2N83 - chains A and B; structure by solution NMR.

[Chain A]
Protein: Tumor necrosis factor receptor superfamily member 16
From: Homo sapiens
UniProtKB: P08138 (TNR16_HUMAN); residue numbers follow UniProt; this construct covers 330-427
Amino-acid sequence (98 residues; numbered 330 to 427; the number before each row is that of its first residue):
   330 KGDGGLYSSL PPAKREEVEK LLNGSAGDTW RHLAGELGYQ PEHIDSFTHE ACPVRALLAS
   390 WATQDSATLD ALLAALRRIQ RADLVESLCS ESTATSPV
Not modelled in the structure: 330-333
UniProt features mapped onto this chain:
  - mutagenesis: Lys-343 (K343A: Decreased interaction with ARHGDIA), Asp-412 (D412A: Decreased interaction with ARHGDIA), Glu-420 (E420A: Decreased interaction with ARHGDIA)

[Chain B]
Protein: Receptor-interacting serine/threonine-protein kinase 2
From: Homo sapiens
Notes: EC 2.7.11.1, 2.7.10.2
UniProtKB: O43353 (RIPK2_HUMAN); numbering as in UniProt (aligned over 434-539)
Amino-acid sequence (106 residues; numbered 434 to 539; the number before each row is that of its first residue):
   434 GIAQQWIQSK REDIVNQMTE ACLNQSLDAL LSRDLIMKED YELVSTKPTR TSKVRQLLDT
   494 TDIQGEEFAK VIVQKLKDNK QMGLQPYPEI LVVSRSPSLN LLQNKS
Not modelled in the structure: 434

[How chain A and chain B interact]
Residue-residue contacts - 56 pairs, chain A then chain B:
  Gly-334(A) with Leu-534(B)
  Leu-339(A) with Leu-532(B); Asn-533(B); Leu-534(B)
  Pro-340(A) with Gln-536(B)
  Lys-343(A) with Ser-531(B); Leu-532(B); Asn-533(B)
  Val-347(A) with Leu-532(B)
  Ala-355(A) with Ile-496(B)
  Asp-357(A) with Ile-496(B)
  Arg-360(A) with Met-470(B)
  His-361(A) with Asp-467(B); Leu-468(B); Ile-496(B); Gln-497(B); Glu-500(B)
  Gly-364(A) with Asp-467(B)
  Glu-365(A) with Arg-466(B); Asp-467(B)
  Pro-370(A) with Asp-467(B); Met-470(B)
  Asp-374(A) with Met-470(B)
  Leu-398(A) with Leu-532(B); Asn-533(B)
  Asp-399(A) with Arg-528(B)
  Leu-401(A) with Leu-532(B)
  Leu-402(A) with Ser-529(B); Ser-531(B); Leu-532(B)
  Arg-406(A) with Leu-524(B); Val-526(B)
  Arg-407(A) with Arg-466(B)
  Ile-408(A) with Arg-466(B); Leu-468(B); Glu-500(B)
  Gln-409(A) with Arg-466(B); Glu-499(B); Glu-500(B); Lys-503(B); Leu-524(B)
  Arg-410(A) with Ile-496(B); Gln-497(B); Glu-500(B)
  Ala-411(A) with Glu-499(B)
  Asp-412(A) with Gln-437(B); Glu-499(B)
  Val-414(A) with Val-526(B); Ser-531(B)
  Leu-417(A) with Pro-530(B); Ser-531(B); Leu-532(B)
  Cys-418(A) with Ser-529(B); Pro-530(B); Ser-531(B)
  Ser-421(A) with Pro-530(B)
Other interface residues (no listed pair), chain A (33 interface residues in all): Leu-335, Ser-338, Ser-354, Tyr-368, Ile-373
Other interface residues (no listed pair), chain B (26 interface residues in all): Ser-465, Glu-472, Asp-495, Gly-498, Ile-523, Ser-527
From the paper, about this interface:
  - interface residues, chain A: Asp-357(A), His-361(A), Glu-365(A), Asp-399(A), Asp-412(A)
  - interface residues, chain B: Gln-437(B), Asp-467(B), Ile-496(B), Glu-500(B), Arg-528(B)

[Summary]
33 residues of chain A face 26 of chain B across their interface. From UniProt: 3 mutagenesis sites on chain
A. The paper reports interface residues Asp-357(A), His-361(A) and Gln-437(B) among others.
Here chain A is Tumor necrosis factor receptor superfamily member 16 and chain B is Receptor-interacting
serine/threonine-protein kinase 2, both from Homo sapiens. Entry 2N83 (p75NTR DD:RIP2 CARD) was determined by
solution NMR together with 2N80 from the same study.
